8WFH - chains A and E; structure by X-ray diffraction, 2.72 A resolution.

# Chain A
Molecule: Spike protein S1
Source organism: Severe acute respiratory syndrome coronavirus 2
UniProt: P0DTC2 (SPIKE_SARS2); residues 1-198 here correspond to UniProt positions 333-530 (UniProt number = residue number + 332)
Chain sequence (198 residues; row label = number of the first residue in the row):
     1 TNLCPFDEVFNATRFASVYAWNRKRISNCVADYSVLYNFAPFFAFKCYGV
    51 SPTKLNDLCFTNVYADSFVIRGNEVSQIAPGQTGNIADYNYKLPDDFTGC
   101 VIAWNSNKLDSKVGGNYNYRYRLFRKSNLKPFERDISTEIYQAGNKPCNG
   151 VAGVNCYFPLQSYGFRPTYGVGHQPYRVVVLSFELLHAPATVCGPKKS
Unresolved in the structure: 1-2, 146, 196-198
Sequence notes: variant Asp7 (Gly339 in P0DTC2), Phe39 (Ser371 in P0DTC2), Pro41 (Ser373 in P0DTC2), Phe43 (Ser375 in P0DTC2), Ala44 (Thr376 in P0DTC2), Asn73 (Asp405 in P0DTC2), Ser76 (Arg408 in P0DTC2), Asn85 (Lys417 in P0DTC2), Lys108 (Asn440 in P0DTC2), Arg120 (Leu452 in P0DTC2), Asn145 (Ser477 in P0DTC2), Lys146 (Thr478 in P0DTC2), Ala152 (Glu484 in P0DTC2), Val154 (Phe486 in P0DTC2), Arg166 (Gln498 in P0DTC2), Tyr169 (Asn501 in P0DTC2), His173 (Tyr505 in P0DTC2)
UniProt features mapped onto this chain:
  - region: Asn116 to Tyr119, Tyr121 to Phe124 (Immunodominant HLA epitope recognized by the CD8+)
  - glycosylation: Asn11 (N-linked (GlcNAc...) (complex) asparagine)
Disulfide bonds: Cys4-Cys29, Cys47-Cys100, Cys59-Cys193, Cys148-Cys156

# Chain E
Molecule: D1 scFv
Source organism: Homo sapiens
Notes: antibody fragment or engineered binder
Chain sequence (232 residues; numbered 1 to 232; the number before each row is that of its first residue):
     1 EVQLVESGGVVVQPGGSLRLSCAASGFTFDDYAMHWVRQVPGKGLEWVSL
    51 ISWDGGSRDYADSVKGRFTISRDNSKNALYLQMHSLRLEDTALYYCVRPV
   101 YPGYSSSEFDSWGQGTMVTVSSQAVLTQPRSVSGSPGQSVTISCTGTISD
   151 VGAYNYVSWYQQHPGKAPKLIIYDVIERPSGVPDRFSGSKSGNTASLTIS
   201 GLQAEDEADYHCCSYAGNYTWMFGGGTTLTVL
Unresolved in the structure: 123-124
Disulfide bonds: Cys22-Cys96, Cys144-Cys212

# How chain A and chain E interact
Pairs across the interface (39):
  Arg71(A) with Asn155(E)
  Asn73(A) with Asn155(E), hydrogen bond
  Gln77(A) with Tyr156(E), hydrogen bond
  Thr83(A) with Tyr154(E); Tyr215(E), hydrogen bond; Asn218(E); Tyr219(E), hydrogen bond
  Gly84(A) with Tyr156(E)
  Asn85(A) with Tyr156(E), hydrogen bond (backbone-side chain)
  Asp88(A) with Ser105(E); Tyr219(E), hydrogen bond
  Tyr89(A) with Gly103(E); Tyr104(E); Ser105(E), hydrogen bond; Ser106(E)
  Leu123(A) with Tyr101(E)
  Phe124(A) with Tyr101(E), hydrophobic; Pro102(E)
  Arg125(A) with Pro102(E); Gly103(E)
  Lys126(A) with Asp30(E), hydrogen bond (side chain-backbone); Asp31(E), salt bridge; Trp53(E), hydrogen bond (backbone-side chain); Gly103(E)
  Ser127(A) with Trp53(E), hydrogen bond
  Asn128(A) with Tyr219(E), hydrogen bond
  Tyr141(A) with Thr28(E); Asp31(E), hydrogen bond; Tyr32(E); Pro102(E), hydrophobic
  Ala143(A) with Gly26(E); Phe27(E); Tyr32(E)
  Gly144(A) with Glu1(E)
  Asn145(A) with Glu1(E); Gly26(E)
  Val154(A) with Ser180(E)
  Asn155(A) with Glu1(E), hydrogen bond
  Tyr157(A) with Tyr101(E), hydrophobic
Other interface residues (no listed pair), chain A (25 interface residues in all): Glu74, Ile86, Gln142, His173
Other interface residues (no listed pair), chain E (25 interface residues in all): Arg98, Val100, Asp174, Gly217

# Summary
The chain A/chain E interface involves 25 residues from each chain, with 13 hydrogen bonds and 1 salt bridge.
Among the polar pairs are Lys126(A)-Asp31(E), Asn73(A)-Asn155(E) and Gln77(A)-Tyr156(E).
Chain A is Spike protein S1 (Severe acute respiratory syndrome coronavirus 2) and chain E is D1 scFv (Homo
sapiens); the structure, Crystal structure of Omicron BA.4/5 in complex with a neutralizing antibody scFv D1,
was determined by X-ray diffraction.
